3CYY - chains B and C of the 4 polymer chains in the assembly; structure by X-ray diffraction, 2.40 A resolution.

# Chain B
Protein: Tight junction protein ZO-1
Organism: Homo sapiens
Notes: fragment: pdz2 domain
UniProtKB: Q07157 (ZO1_HUMAN); residues 182-273 here = UniProt positions 182-273
Sequence (92 residues; numbered 182 to 273; the number before each row is that of its first residue):
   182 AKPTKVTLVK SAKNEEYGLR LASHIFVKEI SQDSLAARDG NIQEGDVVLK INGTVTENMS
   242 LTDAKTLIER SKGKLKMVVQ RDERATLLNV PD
Disordered / not traced: 182, 264-273
Sequence notes: engineered mutation Ala193 (Arg in Q07157)
Swiss-Prot annotation at these positions:
  - modified residue: Thr185 (Phosphothreonine), Ser212 (Phosphoserine), Ser241 (Phosphoserine), Thr267 (Phosphothreonine)
  - mutagenesis: Arg201 (R201A: Strongly reduced interaction with GJA1), Lys209 (K209A: Abolishes interaction with GJA1)
What the authors report for this chain:
  - mutagenesis - R193A: unchanged binding to peptide from Gap junction alpha-1 protein (chain C)

# Chain C
Protein: peptide from Gap junction alpha-1 protein
UniProtKB: P08050 (CXA1_RAT); residues 1-9 here correspond to UniProt positions 374-382 (UniProt number = residue number + 373)
Sequence (9 residues; row label = number of the first residue in the row):
     1 RPRPDDLEI

# How chain B and chain C interact
Residue-residue contacts - 19 pairs, chain B then chain C:
  Glu197(B) with Ile9(C)
  Tyr198(B) with Ile9(C), hydrogen bond (backbone-backbone)
  Gly199(B) with Ile9(C), hydrogen bond (backbone-backbone)
  Leu200(B) with Leu7(C); Glu8(C); Ile9(C), hydrogen bond (backbone-backbone)
  Arg201(B) with Pro2(C); Asp6(C), salt bridge; Leu7(C); Glu8(C), salt bridge
  Leu202(B) with Asp6(C); Leu7(C), hydrogen bond (backbone-backbone); Ile9(C), hydrophobic
  Ala203(B) with Asp6(C)
  Val236(B) with Arg3(C)
  Glu238(B) with Arg3(C)
  Asn239(B) with Arg3(C); Asp5(C), hydrogen bond; Asp6(C), hydrogen bond
The authors on this interface:
  - residue pairs: Tyr198(B)-Ile9(C) (hydrogen bond), Gly199(B)-Ile9(C) (hydrogen bond), Arg201(B)-Glu8(C), Leu202(B)-Leu7(C)
  - interface residues, chain B: Tyr198(B), Gly199(B), Leu202(B)
  - hot spots on chain B (mutagenesis) - K209A: abolished binding to peptide from Gap junction alpha-1 protein (chain C)
  - hot spots on chain B (mutagenesis) - R201A (8-fold): decreased binding to peptide from Gap junction alpha-1 protein (chain C)

# Summary
10 residues of chain B face 7 of chain C across their interface; the contacts include 6 hydrogen bonds and 2
salt bridges. Among the polar pairs are Arg201(B)-Asp6(C), Arg201(B)-Glu8(C) and Gly199(B)-Ile9(C). The
authors report hydrogen bonds between Tyr198(B) and Ile9(C) and Gly199(B) and Ile9(C); contacts between
Arg201(B) and Glu8(C) and Leu202(B) and Leu7(C). From the paper: K209A of chain B abolishes binding to peptide
from Gap junction alpha-1 protein (chain C); interface residues Tyr198(B), Gly199(B) and Leu202(B); 3
substitutions were tested in all.
Chain B is Tight junction protein ZO-1 (Homo sapiens) and chain C is peptide from Gap junction alpha-1
protein; the structure, The crystal structure of ZO-1 PDZ2 in complex with the Cx43 peptide, was determined by
X-ray diffraction.
